PDB entry 2V6G | X-ray diffraction, 2.30 A resolution | chain A

[Chain A]
Molecule: Progesterone 5-beta-reductase
Organism: Digitalis lanata
UniProtKB: Q6PQJ9 (Q6PQJ9_DIGLA); numbering as in UniProt (aligned over 26-389)
Sequence (364 residues; numbered 26 to 389; the number before each row is that of its first residue):
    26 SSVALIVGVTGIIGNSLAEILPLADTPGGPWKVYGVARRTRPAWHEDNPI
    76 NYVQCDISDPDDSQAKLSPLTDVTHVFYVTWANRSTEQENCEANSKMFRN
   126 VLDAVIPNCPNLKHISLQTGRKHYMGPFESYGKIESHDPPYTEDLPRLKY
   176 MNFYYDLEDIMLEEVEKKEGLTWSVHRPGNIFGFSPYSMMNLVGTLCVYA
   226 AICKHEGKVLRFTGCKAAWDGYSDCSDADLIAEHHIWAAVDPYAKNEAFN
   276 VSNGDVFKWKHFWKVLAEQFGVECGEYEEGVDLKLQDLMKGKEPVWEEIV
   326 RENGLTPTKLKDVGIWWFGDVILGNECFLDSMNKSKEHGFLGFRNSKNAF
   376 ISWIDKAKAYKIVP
Sequence notes: conflict Glu298 (Gly in Q6PQJ9)
Residues lining bound ligands: NADP (NAP; NADP nicotinamide-adenine-dinucleotide phosphate): Gly33, Val34, Thr35, Gly36, Ile37, Ile38, Val61, Ala62, Arg63, Arg64, Cys80, Asp81, Ile82, Ser83, Val104, Thr105, Trp106, Met122, Gln143, Thr144, Gly145, Phe178, Tyr179, Pro203, Gly204, Asn205, Ile206, Tyr212, Ser213, Met214, Met215, Phe343
UniProt features mapped onto this chain:
  - active site: Lys147, Tyr179
  - binding site (NADP(+)): Thr35 to Ile37, Arg63, Arg64, Asp81, Ile82, Thr105, Gln143, Tyr179, Ile206, Ser213 to Met215
  - mutagenesis: Tyr179 (Y179A/F: Complete loss of activity)

[In short]
Ligands of chain A: NADP. UniProt lists active-site residues Lys147 and Tyr179, 14 NADP+-binding residues and
one mutagenesis site.
Chain A is Progesterone 5-beta-reductase (Digitalis lanata); the structure, Structure of Progesterone
5beta-Reductase from Digitalis Lanata in complex with NADP, was determined by X-ray diffraction together with
2V6F from the same study.
